1L2I - chains A and B of the 4 polymer chains in the assembly; structure by X-ray diffraction, 1.95 A resolution.

# Chain A (and B)
Name: Estrogen receptor
Source organism: Homo sapiens
Notes: fragment: ligand-binding domain (residues 297-554); chain B of this document is another copy of the same molecule, construct and numbering; everything in this record applies to it too
UniProt: P03372 (ESR1_HUMAN); residues 297-554 here = UniProt positions 297-554
Sequence (261 residues; each row starts with the number of its first residue):
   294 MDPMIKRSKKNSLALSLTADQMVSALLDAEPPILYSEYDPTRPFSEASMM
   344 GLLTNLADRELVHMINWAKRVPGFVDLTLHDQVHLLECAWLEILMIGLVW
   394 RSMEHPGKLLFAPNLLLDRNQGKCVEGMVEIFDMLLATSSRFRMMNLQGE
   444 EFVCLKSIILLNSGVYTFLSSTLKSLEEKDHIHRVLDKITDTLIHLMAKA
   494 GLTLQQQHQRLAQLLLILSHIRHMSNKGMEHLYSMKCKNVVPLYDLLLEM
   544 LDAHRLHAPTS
Not modelled in the structure: 294-304, 460-468, 548-554 (chain B: 294-304, 461-471, 548-554)
Sequence notes: cloning artifact (294-296); modified residue (417)
Modified positions: C417 (carboxymethylated cysteine; CCS)
Small-molecule neighbours: ETC ((R,R)-5,11-cis-diethyl-5,6,11,12-tetrahydrochrysene-2,8-diol): L346, T347, L349, A350, E353, L384, L387, M388, L391, R394, F404, M421, I424, F425, L428, G521, H524, L525
From the paper describing this entry:
  - binding site for ETC: L384, M421, I424, G521, H524, L525
  - contacts within the chain: H524-M528 (hydrophobic contact), L525-L544, M528-V533 (hydrophobic contact), M528-V534 (hydrophobic contact)
  - specificity-determining residues: L384, M421 (proposed by the authors, not directly observed)

# Chain A / chain B interface
Contacting residue pairs (47; chain A residue first):
  A430(A) - Y459(B)
  R434(A) - Y459(B)  hydrogen bond
  R434(A) - H476(B)  hydrogen bond
  I451(A) - L509(B)  hydrophobic
  N455(A) - L509(B)
  N455(A) - S512(B)  hydrogen bond
  N455(A) - H513(B)  hydrogen bond (backbone-side chain)
  S456(A) - H513(B)
  V458(A) - H513(B)
  Y459(A) - H513(B)
  H476(A) - R434(B)  hydrogen bond
  D480(A) - Q502(B)
  D480(A) - Q506(B)  hydrogen bond
  T483(A) - H501(B)
  T483(A) - A505(B)
  I487(A) - H501(B)
  Q498(A) - D484(B)  hydrogen bond
  H501(A) - T483(B)
  H501(A) - I487(B)
  H501(A) - L504(B)
  Q502(A) - D480(B)
  Q502(A) - D484(B)  hydrogen bond
  L504(A) - H501(B)
  A505(A) - T483(B)
  A505(A) - L508(B)  hydrophobic
  Q506(A) - D480(B)  hydrogen bond
  L508(A) - A505(B)  hydrophobic
  L509(A) - I451(B)  hydrophobic
  L509(A) - N455(B)
  I510(A) - Y459(B)
  S512(A) - L511(B)
  S512(A) - S512(B)  hydrogen bond (side chain-backbone)
  S512(A) - R515(B)  hydrogen bond
  H513(A) - N455(B)  hydrogen bond (side chain-backbone)
  H513(A) - S456(B)
  H513(A) - V458(B)
  H513(A) - Y459(B)
  H513(A) - R515(B)
  R515(A) - S512(B)  hydrogen bond
  R515(A) - H513(B)
  R515(A) - H516(B)
  H516(A) - R515(B)
  H516(A) - N519(B)  hydrogen bond
  N519(A) - H516(B)  hydrogen bond
  N519(A) - N519(B)
  K520(A) - N519(B)  hydrogen bond
  E523(A) - E523(B)
Other interface residues (no listed pair), chain A (32 interface residues in all): M427, L479, D484, L497, L511
Other interface residues (no listed pair), chain B (27 interface residues in all): T460, L497

# Overview
32 residues of chain A and 27 residues of chain B are in contact; the contacts include 16 hydrogen bonds.
Among the polar pairs are R434(A)-Y459(B), R434(A)-H476(B) and N455(A)-S512(B). Ligands of chain A: compound
ETC. From the paper: a binding site for ETC at L384(A), M421(A) and I424(A) among others; specificity
determinants L384(A) and M421(A).
Both chains are Estrogen receptor (Homo sapiens). Entry 1L2I (Human Estrogen Receptor alpha Ligand-binding
Domain in Complex with (R,R)-5,11-cis-diethyl-5,6,11,12-tetrahydrochrysene-2,8-diol and a Glucocorticoid
Receptor Interacting Protein ...) was determined by X-ray diffraction (same publication as 1L2J).
